PDB entry 6DNA | X-ray diffraction, 3.00 A resolution | chain A

== Chain A ==
Molecule: Aspartate aminotransferase, cytoplasmic
From: Homo sapiens
Notes: EC 2.6.1.1, 2.6.1.3
UniProt: P17174 (AATC_HUMAN); residue numbers follow UniProt; this construct covers 6-410
Sequence (408 residues; row label = number of the first residue in the row):
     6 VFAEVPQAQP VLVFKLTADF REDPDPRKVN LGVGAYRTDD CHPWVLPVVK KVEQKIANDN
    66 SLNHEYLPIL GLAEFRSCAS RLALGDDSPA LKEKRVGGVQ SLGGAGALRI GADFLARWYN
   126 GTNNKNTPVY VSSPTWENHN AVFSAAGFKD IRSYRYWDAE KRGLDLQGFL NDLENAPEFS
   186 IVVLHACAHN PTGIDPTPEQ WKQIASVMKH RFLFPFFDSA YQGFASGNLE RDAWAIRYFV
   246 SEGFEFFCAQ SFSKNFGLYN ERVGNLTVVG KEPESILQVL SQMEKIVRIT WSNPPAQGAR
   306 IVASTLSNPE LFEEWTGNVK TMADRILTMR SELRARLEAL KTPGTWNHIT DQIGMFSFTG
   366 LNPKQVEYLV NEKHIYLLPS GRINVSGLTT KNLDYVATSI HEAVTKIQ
Not modelled in the structure: 6-15, 230, 375-378, 411-413
Construct notes: engineered mutation A110 (Thr in P17174); expression tag (411-413)
Small-molecule neighbours: pyridoxal phosphate (PLP): G108, G109, A110, W141, H190, N195, D223, A225, Y226, S256, S258, K259, R267, F361
From the paper describing this entry:
  - binding site for pyridoxal phosphate: S256
  - mutagenesis - T110A: decreased binding to pyridoxal phosphate
  - conformationally variable residues (helix shift): V371 to K411
  - mutagenesis - S256A: decreased catalytic activity

== Summary ==
Ligands of chain A: pyridoxal phosphate. From the paper: a binding site for pyridoxal phosphate at S256; T110A
reduces binding to pyridoxal phosphate.
Chain A is Aspartate aminotransferase, cytoplasmic (Homo sapiens); the structure, Crystal structure of T110A
mutant human Glutamate oxaloacetate transaminase 1 (GOT1), was determined by X-ray diffraction, deposited
together with 6DNB and 6DND.
